PDB entry 3BQI | X-ray diffraction, 2.20 A resolution | chain A

== Chain A ==
Molecule: Erythrocyte membrane protein 1
Source organism: Plasmodium falciparum
Notes: fragment: DBL3X domain
Reference sequence: Q6UDW7 (Q6UDW7_PLAFA); residues 1218-1577 here = UniProt positions 1218-1577
Chain sequence (360 residues; numbered 1218 to 1577; the number before each row is that of its first residue):
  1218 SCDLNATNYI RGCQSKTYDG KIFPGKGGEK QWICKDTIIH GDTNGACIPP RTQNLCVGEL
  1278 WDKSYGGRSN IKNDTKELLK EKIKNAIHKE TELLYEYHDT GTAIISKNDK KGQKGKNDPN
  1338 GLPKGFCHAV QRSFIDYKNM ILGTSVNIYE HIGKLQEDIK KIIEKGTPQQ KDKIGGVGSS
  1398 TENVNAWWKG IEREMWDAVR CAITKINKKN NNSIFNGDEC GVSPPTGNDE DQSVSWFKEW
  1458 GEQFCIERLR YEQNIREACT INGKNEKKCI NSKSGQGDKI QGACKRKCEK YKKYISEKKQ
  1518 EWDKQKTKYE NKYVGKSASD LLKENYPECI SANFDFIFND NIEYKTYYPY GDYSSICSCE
Unresolved in the structure: 1325-1333, 1388-1396, 1444-1447, 1478-1482, 1490-1494
Cystine bridges: Cys1219-Cys1418, Cys1230-Cys1273, Cys1251-Cys1264, Cys1344-Cys1437, Cys1462-Cys1546, Cys1476-Cys1501, Cys1486-Cys1576, Cys1505-Cys1574

== Summary ==
Chain A is Erythrocyte membrane protein 1 (Plasmodium falciparum); the structure, Structure of a chondroitin
sulphate binding DBL3X from a var2csa encoded PfEMP1 protein, was determined by X-ray diffraction (same
publication as 3BQK and 3BQL).
